PDB entry 6NIC | X-ray diffraction, 2.20 A resolution | chains A and B

Chain A (and B):
Molecule: Porphyromonas-type peptidyl-arginine deiminase
Source organism: Medicago truncatula
Notes: EC 3.5.3.12; chain B of this document is another copy of the same molecule, construct and numbering; everything in this record applies to it too
Reference sequence: G7JT50 (G7JT50_MEDTR); numbering as in UniProt (aligned over 11-374)
Sequence (367 residues; numbered 8 to 374; the number before each row is that of its first residue):
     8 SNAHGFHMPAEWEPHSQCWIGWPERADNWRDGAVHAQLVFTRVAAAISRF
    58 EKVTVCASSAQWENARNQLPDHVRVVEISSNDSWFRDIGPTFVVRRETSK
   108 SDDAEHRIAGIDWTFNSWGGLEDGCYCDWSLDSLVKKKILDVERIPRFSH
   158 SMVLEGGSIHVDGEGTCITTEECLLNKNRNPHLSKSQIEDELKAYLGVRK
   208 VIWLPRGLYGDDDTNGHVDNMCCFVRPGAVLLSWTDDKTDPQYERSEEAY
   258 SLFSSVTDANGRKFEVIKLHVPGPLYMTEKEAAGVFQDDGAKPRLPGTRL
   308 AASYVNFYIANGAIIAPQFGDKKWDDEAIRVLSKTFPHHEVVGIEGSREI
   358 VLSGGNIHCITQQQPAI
Disordered / not traced: 8-11, 105-111
Differences from the reference sequence: expression tag (8-10)
Ion coordination: Na+: Trp125, Asp130, Asp220, Asn222
Residues lining bound ligands: 6-aminohexanamide (KQY): Trp91, Arg93, Asp94, Trp125, Cys132, Tyr133, Gly164, Asp220, Thr221, His224, Asp226, Asn227, Arg301, Ser360, Gly361, Gly362, Cys366
Swiss-Prot annotation at these positions:
  - active site: Cys366 (Amidino-cysteine intermediate)
  - binding site (agmatine): Asp220, Asp226
Reported in the primary citation:
  - binding site for 6-aminohexanamide: Asp89, Trp91, Trp125, Asp220, His224, Gly361
  - catalytic residues: Asp226, Cys366
  - contacts within the chain: Asp220-Arg301 (hydrogen bond)

How chain A and chain B interact:
Pairs across the interface - 33 pairs, chain A then chain B:
  Gln24(A) - Arg151(B)  hydrogen bond
  Thr61(A) - Arg151(B)  hydrogen bond
  Ser66(A) - Ser86(B)  hydrogen bond
  Ser66(A) - Leu138(B)
  Trp69(A) - Lys144(B)
  Trp69(A) - Lys145(B)
  Trp69(A) - Asp148(B)
  Glu70(A) - Leu141(B)
  Arg73(A) - Asp148(B)  salt bridge
  Arg81(A) - Asp148(B)
  Arg81(A) - Val149(B)  hydrogen bond (side chain-backbone)
  Arg81(A) - Arg151(B)
  Val82(A) - Asp148(B)  hydrogen bond (backbone-side chain)
  Glu84(A) - Glu84(B)
  Glu84(A) - Ile85(B)
  Glu84(A) - Ser86(B)  hydrogen bond
  Glu84(A) - Lys145(B)  salt bridge
  Ile85(A) - Glu84(B)
  Ser86(A) - Ser66(B)  hydrogen bond
  Ser86(A) - Glu84(B)  hydrogen bond (backbone-side chain)
  Leu138(A) - Ser66(B)
  Leu141(A) - Glu70(B)
  Lys145(A) - Trp69(B)
  Lys145(A) - Glu84(B)  salt bridge
  Asp148(A) - Trp69(B)
  Asp148(A) - Arg73(B)  salt bridge
  Asp148(A) - Arg81(B)
  Asp148(A) - Val82(B)  hydrogen bond (side chain-backbone)
  Val149(A) - Arg81(B)  hydrogen bond (backbone-side chain)
  Arg151(A) - Gln24(B)  hydrogen bond
  Arg151(A) - Lys59(B)
  Arg151(A) - Thr61(B)  hydrogen bond
  Arg151(A) - Arg81(B)
Other interface residues (no listed pair), chain A (22 interface residues in all): Lys59, Val60, Val80, Val83, Lys144
Other interface residues (no listed pair), chain B (22 interface residues in all): Val60, Val80, Val83

In short:
Chain A and chain B each contribute 22 residues to their interface, with 12 hydrogen bonds and 4 salt bridges.
Polar contacts include Arg73(A)-Asp148(B), Glu84(A)-Lys145(B) and Gln24(A)-Arg151(B). Ligands of chain A:
6-aminohexanamide. From the paper: catalytic residues Asp226(A) and Cys366(A); a binding site for
6-aminohexanamide at Asp89(A), Trp91(A) and Trp125(A) among others.
Both chains are Porphyromonas-type peptidyl-arginine deiminase (Medicago truncatula). Entry 6NIC (Crystal
Structure of Medicago truncatula Agmatine Iminohydrolase (Deiminase) in Complex with 6-aminohexanamide) was
determined by X-ray diffraction (same publication as 6NIB).
